Entry 6Y5E (electron microscopy, 3.15 A resolution); this record covers chains C and I of the 11 polymer chains in the assembly.

# Chain C
Protein: Histone H2A type 2-C
Organism: Homo sapiens
UniProtKB: Q16777 (H2A2C_HUMAN); residues 12-118 here = UniProt positions 12-118
Chain sequence (107 residues; row label = number of the first residue in the row):
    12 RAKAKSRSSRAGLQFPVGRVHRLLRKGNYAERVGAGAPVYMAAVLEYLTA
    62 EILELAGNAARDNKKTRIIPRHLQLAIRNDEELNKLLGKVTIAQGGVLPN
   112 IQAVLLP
Covalent attachments: pentanedial (PTD) linked to Lys37, Lys100
Swiss-Prot annotation at these positions:
  - modified residue: Lys14 (N6-(beta-hydroxybutyryl)lysine), Lys37 (N6-(2-hydroxyisobutyryl)lysine), Lys75 (N6-(2-hydroxyisobutyryl)lysine), Lys76 (N6-(2-hydroxyisobutyryl)lysine), Lys96 (N6-(2-hydroxyisobutyryl)lysine), Lys100 (N6-glutaryllysine), Gln105 (N5-methylglutamine)
  - cross-link (Glycyl lysine isopeptide (Lys-Gly)): Lys14 (interchain with G-Cter in ubiquitin), Lys16 (interchain with G-Cter in ubiquitin)

# Chain I
Molecule: 153-nt DNA strand
Sequence (153 nucleotides; each row starts with the number of its first residue):
     1 ATCCTGGAGAATCCCGGTGCCGAGGCCGCTCAATTGGTCGTAGACAGCTC
    51 TAGCACCGCTTAAACGCACGTACGCGCTGTCCCCCGCGTTTTAACCGCCA
   101 AGGGGATTACTCCCTAGTCTCCAGGCACGTGTCAGATATATACATCCTGT
   151 GAT

# Chain C / chain I interface
Residue-residue contacts (16):
  Arg12(C) with DT35(I), hydrogen bond to the base; DG36(I), phosphate contact
  Ala13(C) with DT35(I), phosphate contact; DG36(I), hydrogen bond to the phosphate
  Ala15(C) with DT34(I), phosphate contact
  Lys16(C) with DT34(I), hydrogen bond to the phosphate; DT35(I), phosphate contact
  Ser17(C) with DT34(I), phosphate contact
  Arg18(C) with DT34(I), salt bridge to the phosphate
  Arg21(C) with DT35(I), salt bridge to the phosphate
  Gly29(C) with DT34(I), phosphate contact
  Arg30(C) with DA33(I), phosphate contact
  Arg33(C) with DA32(I), sugar contact; DA33(I), salt bridge to the phosphate
  Arg43(C) with DA42(I), sugar contact
  Arg78(C) with DA23(I), sugar contact
Also at the interface, not in a pair above, chain C (13 interface residues in all): Lys14

# In short
The interface between chain C and chain I involves 13 residues on one side and 7 on the other, with 3 hydrogen
bonds and 3 salt bridges. Polar contacts include Arg12(C)-DT35(I), Ala13(C)-DG36(I) and Lys16(C)-DT34(I).
Covalently linked pentanedial: at Lys37(C) and Lys100(C).
Chain C is Histone H2A type 2-C (Homo sapiens) and chain I is a 153-nt DNA strand; the structure, Structure of
human cGAS (K394E) bound to the nucleosome (focused refinement of cGAS-NCP subcomplex), was determined by
electron microscopy, deposited together with 6Y5D.
